PDB entry 7Z6X | X-ray diffraction, 2.06 A resolution | chain A

# Chain A
Molecule: Outer-membrane lipoprotein carrier protein
Source organism: Escherichia coli K-12
Reference sequence: P61316 (LOLA_ECOLI); residues 1-182 here correspond to UniProt positions 22-203 (UniProt number = residue number + 21)
Amino-acid sequence (192 residues; row label = number of the first residue in the row):
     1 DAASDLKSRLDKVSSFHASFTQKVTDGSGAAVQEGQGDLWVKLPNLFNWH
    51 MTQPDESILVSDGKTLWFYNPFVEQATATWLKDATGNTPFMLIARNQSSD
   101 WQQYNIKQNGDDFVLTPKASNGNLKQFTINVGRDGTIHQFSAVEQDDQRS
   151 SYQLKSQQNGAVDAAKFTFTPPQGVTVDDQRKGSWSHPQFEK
Not modelled in the structure: 184-192
Construct notes: engineered mutation Leu43 (Arg64 in P61316); expression tag (183-192)
Small-molecule neighbours: IG7 ([(2S)-3-[(2S)-3-azanyl-2-(hexadecanoylamino)-3-oxidanylidene-propyl]sulfanyl-2-hexadecanoyloxy-propyl] hexadecanoate): Leu6, Leu10, Leu39, Val41, Lys42, Leu43, Pro44, Asn45, Leu46, Phe47, Trp49, Leu59, Leu66, Phe68, Ala84, Thr85, Thr88, Pro89, Phe90, Leu92, Ile93, Leu115, Leu124, Phe127, Thr128, Ile129, Ile137, Phe140, Ser141, Ala142, Glu144, Tyr152
From the paper describing this entry:
  - mutagenesis - R43L (10-fold): increased binding to LolB
  - conformationally variable residues (side-chain flip): Phe140
  - binding site for IG7: Glu144
  - mutagenesis - F47A, W49A, F68A, F90A, S150A, Y152A, Y152F: unchanged growth
  - mutagenesis - F16A, F140A: decreased growth
  - mutagenesis - F140E: abolished growth

# In short
Chain A binds compound IG7. From the paper: a binding site for IG7 at Glu144; F16A and F140A reduce growth; 11
substitutions were tested in all.
Chain A is Outer-membrane lipoprotein carrier protein (Escherichia coli K-12); the structure, Complex of E.
coli LolA R43L mutant and lipoprotein, was determined by X-ray diffraction, deposited together with 7Z6W.
